Entry 1AI4 (X-ray diffraction, 2.35 A resolution); this record covers chains A and B.

[Chain A]
Molecule: Penicillin amidohydrolase
From: Escherichia coli
Notes: EC 3.5.1.11
UniProtKB: P06875 (PAC_ECOLI); residues 1-209 here correspond to UniProt positions 27-235 (UniProt number = residue number + 26)
Sequence (209 residues; numbered 1 to 209; the number before each row is that of its first residue):
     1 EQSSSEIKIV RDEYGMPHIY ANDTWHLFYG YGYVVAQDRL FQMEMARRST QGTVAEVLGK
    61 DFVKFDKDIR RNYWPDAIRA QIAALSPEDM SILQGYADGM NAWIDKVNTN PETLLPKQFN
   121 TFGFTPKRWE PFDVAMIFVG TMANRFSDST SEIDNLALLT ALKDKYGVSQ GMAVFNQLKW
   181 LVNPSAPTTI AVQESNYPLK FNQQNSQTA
Unresolved in the structure: 1-2, 209
Metal / ion sites: Ca2+: Glu152 (shared with Asp73(B), Val75(B), Asp76(B), Pro205(B) of chain B)
UniProt features mapped onto this chain:
  - binding site (Ca(2+)): Glu152

[Chain B]
Molecule: Penicillin amidohydrolase
From: Escherichia coli
Notes: EC 3.5.1.11
UniProtKB: P06875 (PAC_ECOLI); residues 1-557 here correspond to UniProt positions 290-846 (UniProt number = residue number + 289)
Sequence (557 residues; numbered 1 to 557; the number before each row is that of its first residue):
     1 SNMWVIGKSK AQDAKAIMVN GPQFGWYAPA YTYGIGLHGA GYDVTGNTPF AYPGLVFGHN
    61 GVISWGSTAG FGDDVDIFAE RLSAEKPGYY LHNGKWVKML SREETITVKN GQAETFTVWR
   121 TVHGNILQTD QTTQTAYAKS RAWDGKEVAS LLAWTHQMKA KNWQQWTQQA AKQALTINWY
   181 YADVNGNIGY VHTGAYPDRQ SGHDPRLPVP GTGKWDWKGL LPFEMNPKVY NPQSGYIANW
   241 NNSPQKDYPA SDLFAFLWGG ADRVTEIDRL LEQKPRLTAD QAWDVIRQTS RQDLNLRLFL
   301 PTLQAATSGL TQSDPRRQLV ETLTRWDGIN LLNDDGKTWQ QPGSAILNVW LTSMLKRTVV
   361 AAVPMPFDKW YSASGYETTQ DGPTGSLNIS VGAKILYEAV QGDKSPIPQA VDLFAGKPQQ
   421 EVVLAALEDT WETLSKRYGN NVSNWKTPAM ALTFRANNFF GVPQAAAEET RHQAEYQNRG
   481 TENDMIVFSP TTSDRPVLAW DVVAPGQSGF IAPDGTVDKH YEDQLKMYEN FGRKSLWLTK
   541 QDVEAHKESQ EVLHVQR
Construct notes: conflict Gln165 (Glu454 in P06875)
Metal / ion sites: Ca2+: Asp73, Val75, Asp76, Pro205, Asp252 (shared with Glu152(A) of chain A)
Residues lining bound ligands: 2-(3,4-dihydroxyphenyl)acetic acid (DHY): Ser1, Pro22, Gln23, Phe24, Val56, Phe57, Ser67, Thr68, Ala69, Phe71, Ile177, Asn241
UniProt features mapped onto this chain:
  - active site: Ser1 (Nucleophile)
  - binding site (Ca(2+)): Asp73, Val75, Asp76, Pro205, Asp252

[How chain A and chain B interact]
Residue-residue contacts (329; chain A residue first):
  Ser5(A) - Leu553(B)
  Ser5(A) - His554(B)
  Ser5(A) - Val555(B)  hydrogen bond (backbone-backbone)
  Glu6(A) - Val552(B)
  Glu6(A) - Leu553(B)
  Glu6(A) - His554(B)  salt bridge
  Ile7(A) - Glu551(B)
  Ile7(A) - Val552(B)
  Ile7(A) - Leu553(B)  hydrogen bond (backbone-backbone)
  Lys8(A) - Glu551(B)
  Lys8(A) - Val552(B)
  Ile9(A) - Gln550(B)
  Ile9(A) - Glu551(B)  hydrogen bond (backbone-backbone)
  Ile9(A) - Leu553(B)  hydrophobic
  Val10(A) - Val543(B)  hydrophobic
  Val10(A) - Lys547(B)
  Val10(A) - Ser549(B)
  Arg11(A) - Lys547(B)
  Arg11(A) - Glu548(B)  hydrogen bond (backbone-backbone)
  Arg11(A) - Ser549(B)  hydrogen bond (backbone-backbone)
  Asp12(A) - Trp537(B)
  Asp12(A) - His546(B)
  Asp12(A) - Glu548(B)
  Glu13(A) - His520(B)
  Glu13(A) - His546(B)  salt bridge
  Glu13(A) - Glu548(B)
  Tyr14(A) - Gln507(B)
  Tyr14(A) - His520(B)  hydrogen bond (backbone-side chain)
  Tyr14(A) - Asp523(B)
  Tyr14(A) - Gln524(B)
  Tyr14(A) - Met527(B)
  Tyr14(A) - Lys534(B)
  Gly15(A) - Gln507(B)
  Gly15(A) - His520(B)
  Met16(A) - Gly34(B)
  Met16(A) - Ile35(B)
  Met16(A) - Gly36(B)
  Met16(A) - Thr45(B)
  Met16(A) - Gly46(B)
  Met16(A) - Leu536(B)  hydrophobic
  Pro17(A) - Tyr33(B)
  Pro17(A) - Gly34(B)
  Pro17(A) - Ile35(B)
  Pro17(A) - Gly36(B)  hydrogen bond (backbone-backbone)
  Pro17(A) - Gln507(B)
  His18(A) - Gly36(B)
  His18(A) - His38(B)
  His18(A) - Thr45(B)
  His18(A) - Trp537(B)  hydrogen bond (side chain-backbone)
  His18(A) - Val543(B)
  Ile19(A) - Ile35(B)  hydrophobic
  Ile19(A) - Gly36(B)  hydrogen bond (backbone-backbone)
  Ile19(A) - Leu37(B)
  Ile19(A) - His38(B)  hydrogen bond (backbone-backbone)
  Tyr20(A) - His38(B)
  Tyr20(A) - Lys540(B)
  Tyr20(A) - Val543(B)
  Ala21(A) - His38(B)  hydrogen bond (backbone-backbone)
  Ala21(A) - Gly39(B)
  Asp23(A) - Ala40(B)
  Thr24(A) - Ala40(B)
  Trp25(A) - Val555(B)  hydrophobic
  Trp25(A) - Arg557(B)
  His26(A) - Val555(B)  hydrogen bond (side chain-backbone)
  His26(A) - Gln556(B)
  Leu27(A) - His38(B)
  Leu27(A) - Gly39(B)
  Leu27(A) - Tyr42(B)  hydrophobic
  Phe28(A) - Pro53(B)
  Tyr29(A) - Val555(B)
  Tyr31(A) - Tyr33(B)  hydrophobic
  Tyr31(A) - Ile35(B)
  Tyr31(A) - Thr48(B)
  Tyr31(A) - Ala51(B)  hydrogen bond (side chain-backbone)
  Tyr31(A) - Tyr52(B)  hydrogen bond (side chain-backbone)
  Tyr31(A) - Pro53(B)
  Tyr33(A) - Glu551(B)  hydrogen bond
  Tyr33(A) - Leu553(B)
  Val34(A) - Tyr33(B)
  Val35(A) - Tyr33(B)
  Val35(A) - Ala51(B)  hydrophobic
  Gln37(A) - Glu551(B)
  Asp38(A) - Tyr33(B)  hydrogen bond
  Asp38(A) - Gln507(B)
  Asp38(A) - Ser508(B)
  Asp38(A) - Gly509(B)  hydrogen bond (backbone-backbone)
  Asp38(A) - Phe510(B)
  Arg39(A) - Ala30(B)  hydrogen bond (side chain-backbone)
  Arg39(A) - Thr32(B)  hydrogen bond (side chain-backbone)
  Arg39(A) - Tyr33(B)
  Arg39(A) - Gly506(B)
  Arg39(A) - Gln507(B)  hydrogen bond (side chain-backbone)
  Arg39(A) - Gly509(B)
  Phe41(A) - Gln464(B)
  Phe41(A) - Ala465(B)
  Gln42(A) - Pro29(B)  hydrogen bond (side chain-backbone)
  Gln42(A) - Ala30(B)  hydrogen bond (side chain-backbone)
  Gln42(A) - Gln464(B)  hydrogen bond
  Met43(A) - Phe50(B)
  Met45(A) - Val462(B)  hydrophobic
  Met45(A) - Pro463(B)
  Ala46(A) - Phe50(B)  hydrophobic
  Ser49(A) - Asn458(B)  hydrogen bond
  Ser49(A) - Phe460(B)
  Ser49(A) - Val462(B)
  Ala55(A) - Thr107(B)
  Ala55(A) - Val108(B)
  Ala55(A) - Lys109(B)  hydrogen bond (backbone-backbone)
  Glu56(A) - Thr107(B)  hydrogen bond (backbone-backbone)
  Glu56(A) - Lys109(B)  hydrogen bond (backbone-backbone)
  Val57(A) - Lys109(B)
  Leu58(A) - Pro463(B)
  Gly59(A) - Val108(B)
  Gly59(A) - Lys109(B)
  Lys60(A) - Val108(B)
  Phe62(A) - Gly461(B)
  Val63(A) - Val108(B)  hydrophobic
  Val63(A) - Glu114(B)
  Phe65(A) - Phe460(B)  hydrophobic
  Asp66(A) - Ile106(B)
  Lys67(A) - Glu114(B)  salt bridge
  Lys67(A) - Phe116(B)
  Arg70(A) - Arg102(B)  hydrogen bond (backbone-side chain)
  Arg70(A) - Glu104(B)  salt bridge
  Arg70(A) - Thr105(B)  hydrogen bond (side chain-backbone)
  Arg70(A) - Ile106(B)
  Arg70(A) - Phe116(B)
  Arg71(A) - Phe116(B)
  Arg71(A) - Val118(B)
  Arg71(A) - Asn125(B)  hydrogen bond (backbone-side chain)
  Asn72(A) - Asn125(B)
  Asn72(A) - Lys139(B)  hydrogen bond
  Asn72(A) - Arg141(B)  hydrogen bond
  Tyr73(A) - Arg102(B)  hydrogen bond (backbone-side chain)
  Tyr73(A) - Asn125(B)  hydrogen bond (backbone-side chain)
  Trp74(A) - Leu100(B)  hydrophobic
  Trp74(A) - Ser101(B)
  Trp74(A) - Arg102(B)
  Trp74(A) - Val118(B)
  Trp74(A) - Arg120(B)
  Trp74(A) - Asn125(B)
  Pro75(A) - Arg102(B)
  Ile78(A) - Glu147(B)
  Gln81(A) - Gly145(B)
  Gln81(A) - Lys146(B)
  Gln81(A) - Glu147(B)  hydrogen bond
  Gln81(A) - Val148(B)
  Leu85(A) - Leu152(B)  hydrophobic
  Asp89(A) - His156(B)  salt bridge
  Ser91(A) - Arg557(B)  hydrogen bond
  Ile92(A) - Pro53(B)  hydrophobic
  Tyr96(A) - Ala51(B)  hydrogen bond (side chain-backbone)
  Pro111(A) - Pro513(B)
  Glu112(A) - Pro513(B)
  Thr113(A) - Pro513(B)
  Leu114(A) - Phe510(B)
  Leu115(A) - Pro513(B)
  Pro116(A) - Phe510(B)  hydrophobic
  Pro116(A) - Ile511(B)
  Lys117(A) - Ile511(B)  hydrogen bond (backbone-backbone)
  Lys117(A) - Ala512(B)
  Gln118(A) - Glu469(B)  hydrogen bond
  Gln118(A) - Ile511(B)
  Phe122(A) - Pro463(B)  hydrophobic
  Ile137(A) - Phe50(B)  hydrophobic
  Ile137(A) - Tyr52(B)  hydrophobic
  Phe138(A) - Tyr52(B)  hydrophobic
  Phe138(A) - Glu147(B)
  Phe138(A) - Leu151(B)  hydrophobic
  Phe138(A) - Trp154(B)  hydrophobic
  Val139(A) - Glu147(B)
  Gly140(A) - Phe460(B)
  Thr141(A) - Phe50(B)
  Thr141(A) - Tyr52(B)  hydrogen bond
  Met142(A) - Tyr52(B)
  Met142(A) - Leu175(B)
  Ala143(A) - Trp143(B)
  Ala143(A) - Leu175(B)  hydrophobic
  Asn144(A) - Arg141(B)
  Asn144(A) - Trp143(B)
  Arg145(A) - Phe459(B)
  Arg145(A) - Phe460(B)
  Phe146(A) - Tyr31(B)
  Phe146(A) - Phe459(B)  hydrophobic
  Ser147(A) - Asp74(B)  hydrogen bond
  Ser147(A) - Trp143(B)  hydrogen bond (backbone-side chain)
  Ser147(A) - Leu175(B)
  Ser147(A) - Thr176(B)  hydrogen bond (side chain-backbone)
  Asp148(A) - Val75(B)
  Asp148(A) - Lys139(B)  salt bridge
  Asp148(A) - Arg141(B)  salt bridge
  Ser149(A) - Ser251(B)
  Ser149(A) - Leu253(B)
  Thr150(A) - Val75(B)
  Thr150(A) - Ile77(B)
  Thr150(A) - Asp252(B)  hydrogen bond
  Ser151(A) - Asp252(B)  hydrogen bond (backbone-side chain)
  Ser151(A) - Leu253(B)
  Ser151(A) - Phe254(B)  hydrogen bond (side chain-backbone)
  Glu152(A) - Val75(B)
  Glu152(A) - Asp76(B)
  Glu152(A) - Ile77(B)  hydrogen bond (side chain-backbone)
  Glu152(A) - Pro205(B)
  Glu152(A) - Arg206(B)
  Glu152(A) - Leu207(B)
  Glu152(A) - Pro208(B)
  Glu152(A) - Asp252(B)
  Ile153(A) - Tyr137(B)  hydrophobic
  Asp154(A) - Trp370(B)
  Asn155(A) - Arg206(B)
  Asn155(A) - Leu207(B)
  Asn155(A) - Asp252(B)
  Asn155(A) - Phe254(B)
  Leu156(A) - Leu207(B)  hydrophobic
  Ala157(A) - Phe367(B)
  Leu158(A) - Phe367(B)  hydrophobic
  Leu158(A) - Trp370(B)  hydrophobic
  Leu158(A) - Tyr371(B)
  Leu159(A) - Leu207(B)  hydrophobic
  Ala161(A) - Phe367(B)  hydrophobic
  Leu162(A) - Pro364(B)
  Lys165(A) - Ala362(B)
  Tyr166(A) - Ala362(B)  hydrogen bond (side chain-backbone)
  Tyr166(A) - Val411(B)  hydrophobic
  Gln170(A) - Ala410(B)  hydrogen bond (side chain-backbone)
  Met172(A) - Arg206(B)
  Ala173(A) - Ala410(B)  hydrophobic
  Val174(A) - Val411(B)  hydrophobic
  Phe175(A) - Arg206(B)
  Asn176(A) - Arg206(B)  hydrogen bond
  Gln177(A) - Pro408(B)
  Gln177(A) - Gln409(B)  hydrogen bond
  Gln177(A) - Ala410(B)  hydrogen bond (side chain-backbone)
  Gln177(A) - Val411(B)  hydrogen bond (side chain-backbone)
  Gln177(A) - Leu413(B)
  Leu178(A) - Leu257(B)
  Leu178(A) - Val363(B)  hydrophobic
  Leu178(A) - Ile395(B)
  Lys179(A) - Arg206(B)  hydrogen bond (backbone-side chain)
  Lys179(A) - Ser251(B)  hydrogen bond (side chain-backbone)
  Lys179(A) - Asp252(B)
  Lys179(A) - Leu253(B)  hydrogen bond (side chain-backbone)
  Lys179(A) - Phe256(B)  hydrogen bond (side chain-backbone)
  Lys179(A) - Leu257(B)
  Trp180(A) - Arg206(B)
  Trp180(A) - Leu257(B)  hydrophobic
  Trp180(A) - Trp258(B)  hydrogen bond (side chain-backbone)
  Trp180(A) - Gly259(B)
  Trp180(A) - Glu398(B)
  Trp180(A) - Ile407(B)  hydrophobic
  Leu181(A) - Pro205(B)  hydrophobic
  Leu181(A) - Arg206(B)
  Leu181(A) - Pro249(B)
  Val182(A) - Asp247(B)
  Val182(A) - Tyr248(B)
  Val182(A) - Pro249(B)  hydrophobic
  Val182(A) - Ile407(B)
  Asn183(A) - Trp258(B)
  Asn183(A) - Gly259(B)
  Asn183(A) - Gly260(B)
  Asn183(A) - Glu398(B)  hydrogen bond
  Asn183(A) - Pro406(B)
  Asn183(A) - Ile407(B)
  Pro184(A) - Pro406(B)  hydrophobic
  Ser185(A) - Gly260(B)
  Ser185(A) - Pro406(B)
  Ala186(A) - Trp258(B)
  Ala186(A) - Gly259(B)
  Pro187(A) - Asn242(B)  hydrogen bond (backbone-side chain)
  Pro187(A) - Ser243(B)
  Pro187(A) - Gly259(B)
  Pro187(A) - Asp262(B)
  Pro187(A) - Val264(B)  hydrophobic
  Pro187(A) - Thr265(B)
  Thr188(A) - Asn242(B)
  Thr188(A) - Ser243(B)
  Thr188(A) - Pro244(B)
  Thr188(A) - Gln245(B)
  Thr188(A) - Lys246(B)
  Thr189(A) - Tyr190(B)
  Thr189(A) - Ile237(B)
  Thr189(A) - Ala238(B)  hydrogen bond (side chain-backbone)
  Thr189(A) - Asn239(B)  hydrogen bond
  Thr189(A) - Asn242(B)  hydrogen bond
  Thr189(A) - Ser243(B)  hydrogen bond (backbone-backbone)
  Thr189(A) - Pro244(B)  hydrogen bond (backbone-backbone)
  Ile190(A) - Tyr190(B)  hydrophobic
  Ile190(A) - Pro227(B)
  Ile190(A) - Lys228(B)
  Ile190(A) - Val229(B)
  Ile190(A) - Pro244(B)  hydrogen bond (backbone-backbone)
  Val192(A) - Lys246(B)
  Gln193(A) - Gln233(B)
  Glu194(A) - Val229(B)
  Glu194(A) - Pro232(B)
  Glu194(A) - Gln233(B)  hydrogen bond (side chain-backbone)
  Ser195(A) - Gln245(B)  hydrogen bond
  Asn196(A) - Gln245(B)
  Asn196(A) - Lys246(B)
  Asn196(A) - Asp247(B)  hydrogen bond
  Tyr197(A) - Leu221(B)
  Tyr197(A) - Met225(B)
  Tyr197(A) - Gln245(B)  hydrogen bond (backbone-side chain)
  Tyr197(A) - Lys246(B)  hydrogen bond (backbone-backbone)
  Tyr197(A) - Asp247(B)
  Tyr197(A) - Tyr248(B)  hydrophobic
  Tyr197(A) - Pro249(B)
  Leu199(A) - Leu221(B)  hydrophobic
  Leu199(A) - Met225(B)  hydrophobic
  Lys200(A) - Asp247(B)  salt bridge
  Phe201(A) - Pro249(B)  hydrophobic
  Asn202(A) - Gly202(B)
  Asn202(A) - His203(B)
  Asn202(A) - Asp204(B)
  Asn202(A) - Pro205(B)
  Gln203(A) - Asp204(B)
  Gln203(A) - Arg206(B)  hydrogen bond (backbone-side chain)
  Gln204(A) - Asp204(B)  hydrogen bond (backbone-side chain)
  Asn205(A) - Asp204(B)  hydrogen bond (backbone-side chain)
  Asn205(A) - Leu207(B)
  Ser206(A) - Gly202(B)
  Gln207(A) - Gly202(B)  hydrogen bond (side chain-backbone)
  Gln207(A) - His203(B)
  Gln207(A) - Asp204(B)
  Gln207(A) - Leu207(B)
  Gln207(A) - Pro208(B)
  Gln207(A) - Val209(B)
  Gln207(A) - Pro210(B)
  Gln207(A) - Trp215(B)
Interface residues without a listed pair, chain A (144 interface residues in all): Ser4, Asn22, Thr50, Val54, Ile69, Ile82, Leu93, Gln94, Asn120, Val134, Ala135, Pro198
Interface residues without a listed pair, chain B (163 interface residues in all): Phe24, Leu55, Asp73, Leu127, Gln128, Ser150, Thr155, Ile177, Arg199, Ala250, Val359, Lys394, Ala466, Val503, Gly515, Glu544, Ala545

[Summary]
Chain A and chain B form an interface of 144 and 163 residues respectively; the contacts include 75 hydrogen
bonds and 8 salt bridges. Polar pairs include Glu6(A)-His554(B), Glu13(A)-His546(B) and Lys67(A)-Glu114(B).
Chain B binds 2-(3,4-dihydroxyphenyl)acetic acid.
Chain A is Penicillin amidohydrolase and chain B is Penicillin amidohydrolase, both from Escherichia coli; the
structure, Penicillin acylase complexed with 3,4-dihydroxyphenylacetic acid, was determined by X-ray
diffraction, deposited together with 1AI5, 1AI6, 1AI7, 1AJN, 1AJP and 1AJQ.
